Entry 5HWM (X-ray diffraction, 2.10 A resolution); this record covers chains A and D of the 4 polymer chains in the assembly.

# Chain A (and D)
Protein: Probable 5-dehydro-4-deoxyglucarate dehydratase
From: Agrobacterium fabrum (strain C58 / ATCC 33970)
Notes: EC 4.2.1.41; chain D of this document is another copy of the same molecule, construct and numbering; everything in this record applies to it too
UniProt: Q8UB77 (KDGD_AGRFC); residue numbers follow UniProt; this construct covers 1-303
Chain sequence (311 residues; numbered 1 to 311; the number before each row is that of its first residue):
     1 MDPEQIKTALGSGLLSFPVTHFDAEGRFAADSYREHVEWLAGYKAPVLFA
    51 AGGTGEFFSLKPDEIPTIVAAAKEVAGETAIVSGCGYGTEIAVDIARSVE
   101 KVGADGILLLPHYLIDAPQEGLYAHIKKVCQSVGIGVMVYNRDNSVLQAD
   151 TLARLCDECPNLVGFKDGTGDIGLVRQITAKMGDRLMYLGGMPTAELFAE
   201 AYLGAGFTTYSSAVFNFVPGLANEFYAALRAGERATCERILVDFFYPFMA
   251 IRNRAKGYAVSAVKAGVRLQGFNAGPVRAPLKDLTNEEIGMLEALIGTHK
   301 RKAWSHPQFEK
Disordered / not traced: 305-311 (chain D: 304-311)
Covalent attachments: 2-oxoadipic acid (OOG) linked to K166
Differences from the reference sequence: conflict D2 (Asn in Q8UB77); expression tag (304-311)
Residues lining bound ligands: 2-oxoadipic acid (OOG): F17, G52, G53, T54, L108, L110, Y140, R142, G191, M192, P193, T194, A195, S211, A213, A259, V260

# Interface between chain A and chain D
Pairs across the interface (34; chain A residue first):
  I172(A) with I172(D), hydrophobic; F198(D), hydrophobic; A201(D), hydrophobic
  G173(A) with F198(D)
  R176(A) with L197(D); E200(D), salt bridge; R234(D); E238(D), salt bridge; L241(D); Y246(D)
  Q177(A) with Y246(D), hydrogen bond (backbone-side chain); M249(D)
  A180(A) with E238(D); V242(D)
  L197(A) with R176(D)
  F198(A) with I172(D), hydrophobic; G173(D)
  E200(A) with R176(D), salt bridge; G204(D)
  A201(A) with I172(D), hydrophobic; A201(D)
  G204(A) with E200(D); R234(D), hydrogen bond (backbone-side chain)
  G206(A) with R234(D)
  R234(A) with R176(D); G204(D), hydrogen bond (side chain-backbone); A205(D); G206(D)
  E238(A) with R176(D), salt bridge; A180(D)
  L241(A) with R176(D)
  Y246(A) with R176(D); Q177(D), hydrogen bond (side chain-backbone)
  M249(A) with Q177(D)
Interface residues without a listed pair, chain A (21 interface residues in all): G170, T179, L203, A205, V242
Interface residues without a listed pair, chain D (21 interface residues in all): G170, T179, L203

# In short
Chain A and chain D each contribute 21 residues to their interface; the contacts include 4 hydrogen bonds and
4 salt bridges. Polar pairs include R176(A)-E200(D), R176(A)-E238(D) and Q177(A)-Y246(D). 2-oxoadipic acid is
covalently linked to K166(A).
Both chains are Probable 5-dehydro-4-deoxyglucarate dehydratase (Agrobacterium fabrum (strain C58 / ATCC
33970)). Entry 5HWM (Crystal structure of keto-deoxy-D-galactarate dehydratase complexed with 2-oxoadipic
acid) was determined by X-ray diffraction together with 5HWJ, 5HWN, 4UR7 and 4UR8 from the same study.
